PDB entry 5DCO | X-ray diffraction, 2.33 A resolution | chain A

# Chain A
Name: Ribonucleotide reductase small subunit
From: Geobacillus kaustophilus (strain HTA426)
Notes: EC 1.17.4.1
UniProtKB: Q5KW80 (Q5KW80_GEOKA); numbering as in UniProt (aligned over 1-302)
Chain sequence (316 residues; numbered -13 to 302; the number before each row is that of its first residue; numbers below 1 keep their minus sign (Met-13 is residue -13)):
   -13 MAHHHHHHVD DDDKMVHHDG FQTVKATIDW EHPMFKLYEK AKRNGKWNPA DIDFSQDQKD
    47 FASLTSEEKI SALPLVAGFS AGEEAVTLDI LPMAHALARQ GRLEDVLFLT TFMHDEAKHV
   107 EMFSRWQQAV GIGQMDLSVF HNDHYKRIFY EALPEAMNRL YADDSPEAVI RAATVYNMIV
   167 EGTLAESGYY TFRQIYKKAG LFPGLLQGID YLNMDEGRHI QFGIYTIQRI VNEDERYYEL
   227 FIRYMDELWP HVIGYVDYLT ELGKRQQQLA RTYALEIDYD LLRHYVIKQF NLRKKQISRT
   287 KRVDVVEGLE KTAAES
Unresolved in the structure: -13 to 1, 287-302
Sequence notes: initiating methionine (-13); expression tag (-12 to 0)
Metal / ion sites: Fe ion site 1: Glu69, Glu102, His105 (together with palmitic acid); Fe ion site 2: Glu102, Glu167, Glu202, His205 (together with palmitic acid)

# Overview
Glu69, Glu102 and His105 coordinate Fe ion site 1. Glu102, Glu167, Glu202 and His205 coordinate Fe ion site 2.
Chain A is Ribonucleotide reductase small subunit (Geobacillus kaustophilus (strain HTA426)); the structure,
R2-like ligand-binding oxidase with aerobically reconstituted diiron cofactor (short soak), was determined by
X-ray diffraction (same publication as 4XB9, 4XBV, 4XBW, 5DCR and 5DCS).
